Entry 3L05 (X-ray diffraction, 2.80 A resolution); this record covers chain A.

[Chain A]
Protein: N-acetylornithine carbamoyltransferase
Source organism: Xanthomonas campestris pv. campestris
Notes: EC 2.1.3.9
UniProt: Q8P8J2 (AOTC_XANCP); residue numbers follow UniProt; this construct covers 1-339
Sequence (359 residues; row label = number of the first residue in the row; numbers below 1 keep their minus sign (Met-19 is residue -19)):
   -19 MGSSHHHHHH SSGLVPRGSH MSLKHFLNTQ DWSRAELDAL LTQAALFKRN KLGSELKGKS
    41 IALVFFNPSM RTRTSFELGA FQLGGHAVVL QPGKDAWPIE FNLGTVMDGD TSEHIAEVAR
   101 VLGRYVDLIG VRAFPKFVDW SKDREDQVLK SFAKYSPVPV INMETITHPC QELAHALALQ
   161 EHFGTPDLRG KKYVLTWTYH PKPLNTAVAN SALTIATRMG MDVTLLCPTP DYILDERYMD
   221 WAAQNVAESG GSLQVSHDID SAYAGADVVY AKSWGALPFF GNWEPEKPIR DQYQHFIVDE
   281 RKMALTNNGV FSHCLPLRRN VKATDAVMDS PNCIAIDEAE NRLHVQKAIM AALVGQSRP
Unresolved in the structure: -19 to 2, 335-339
Construct notes: expression tag (-19 to 0); engineered mutation Ser92 (Glu in Q8P8J2)
Modified residues: Lys302 (lysine nz-carboxylic acid; KCX)
Small-molecule neighbours:
  - phosphoric acid mono(formamide)ester (CP): Pro48, Ser49, Met50, Arg51, Thr52, Trp77, Arg112, Glu144, His148, Gln151, Cys294, Leu295, Pro296, Arg322
  - N-(3-carboxypropanoyl)-L-norvaline (SN0): Trp77, Ser92, Arg112, Phe114, Glu144, His148, His180, Leu184, Asn185, Val188, Lys252, Cys294, Leu295, Pro296, Arg298, Lys302
UniProt features mapped onto this chain:
  - binding site (carbamoyl phosphate): Ser49 to Thr52, Trp77, Arg112, His148 to Gln151, Cys294, Leu295, Arg322
  - binding site (N(2)-acetyl-L-ornithine): Glu144, Lys252, Leu295
  - modified residue: Lys302 (N6-carboxylysine)
  - mutagenesis: Lys302 (K302A/E/R: Significant decrease in enzymatic activity)
What the authors report for this chain:
  - mutagenesis - E92S: increased catalytic activity on N-succinylornithine
  - binding site for N-(3-carboxypropanoyl)-L-norvaline: His180, Arg298
  - specificity-determining residues: Asn185, Lys302 (proposed by the authors, not directly observed)

[Overview]
Bound to chain A: N-(3-carboxypropanoyl)-L-norvaline and phosphoric acid mono(formamide)ester. From UniProt:
13 carbamoyl phosphate-binding residues, 3 N(2)-acetyl-L-ornithine-binding residues and one mutagenesis site.
From the paper: a binding site for N-(3-carboxypropanoyl)-L-norvaline at His180 and Arg298; E92S increases
catalytic activity on N-succinylornithine.
Chain A is N-acetylornithine carbamoyltransferase (Xanthomonas campestris pv. campestris); the structure,
Crystal structure of N-acetyl-L-ornithine transcarbamylase E92S mutant complexed with carbamyl phosphate and
N-succinyl-L-norvaline, was determined by X-ray diffraction, deposited together with 3L02, 3L04, 3L06 and
2G7M.
